PDB entry 3LI3 | X-ray diffraction, 1.66 A resolution | chain A

== Chain A ==
Protein: Diisopropyl-fluorophosphatase
Organism: Loligo vulgaris
Notes: EC 3.1.8.2
UniProtKB: Q7SIG4 (DFPA_LOLVU); residues 1-314 here = UniProt positions 1-314
Amino-acid sequence (314 residues; each row starts with the number of its first residue):
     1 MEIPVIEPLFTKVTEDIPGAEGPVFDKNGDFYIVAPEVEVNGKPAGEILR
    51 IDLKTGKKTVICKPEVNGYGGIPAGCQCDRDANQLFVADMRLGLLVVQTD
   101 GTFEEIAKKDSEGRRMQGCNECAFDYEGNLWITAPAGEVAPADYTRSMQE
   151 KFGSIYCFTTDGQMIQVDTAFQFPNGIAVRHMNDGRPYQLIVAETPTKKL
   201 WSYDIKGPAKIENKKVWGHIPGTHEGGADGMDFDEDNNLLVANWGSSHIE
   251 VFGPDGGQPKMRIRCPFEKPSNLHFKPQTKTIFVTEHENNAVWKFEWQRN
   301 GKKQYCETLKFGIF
Disordered / not traced: 1
Sequence notes: engineered mutation E121 (Asp in Q7SIG4)
Swiss-Prot annotation at these positions:
  - active site: H287 (Proton acceptor)
  - binding site (Ca(2+)): E21, N120, N175, D229, D232, L273, H274
  - mutagenesis: E21 (E21Q: 100% decrease in activity. Loss of calcium 1 binding), E37 (E37Q: 50% decrease in activity), Q77 (Q77F: 100% decrease in activity; Q77W: No effect on activity; Q77Y: 6% increase in activity), N120 (N120D: 96% decrease in activity. 100% decrease in activity; when associated with N-229), Y144 (Y144S: 8% increase in activity), R146 (R146S: 45% decrease in activity), M148 (M148A: 26% decrease in activity), F173 (F173A: 84% decrease in activity; F173L: 28% decrease in activity; F173S: 68% decrease in activity; F173V: 46% decrease in activity; F173W: 19% decrease in activity; F173Y: 53% decrease in activity), N175 (N175D: 98% decrease in activity), H181 (H181N: 20% decrease in activity), T195 (T195A: 60% decrease in activity; T195L: 11% decrease in activity; T195V: 3% decrease in activity), H219 (H219N: 3% increase in activity), 12 further mutagenesis entries in UniProt
Ion coordination: Ca2+ site 1: E21, N120, N175, D229; Ca2+ site 2: D232, L273

== Overview ==
E21, N120, N175 and D229 coordinate Ca2+ site 1. The Ca2+ site 2 is built by D232 and L273. Curated annotation
(UniProt) lists active-site residue H287, 7 Ca2+-binding residues and 24 mutagenesis sites.
Chain A is Diisopropyl-fluorophosphatase (Loligo vulgaris); the structure, Diisopropyl fluorophosphatase
(DFPase), D121E mutant, was determined by X-ray diffraction together with 3LI4 and 3LI5 from the same study.
